PDB entry 5HUO | X-ray diffraction, 2.80 A resolution | chains A and E of the 3 polymer chains in the assembly

Chain A (and E):
Molecule: Nicotinate-nucleotide diphosphorylase (Carboxylating)
Source organism: Streptococcus pyogenes GA06023
Notes: EC 2.4.2.19; chain E of this document is another copy of the same molecule, construct and numbering; everything in this record applies to it too
UniProtKB: A0A0H3BVM1 (A0A0H3BVM1_STRPZ); aligned to UniProt positions 1-289 over residues 1-289 (the alignment contains insertions or deletions, so no single offset holds)
Chain sequence (314 residues; each row starts with the number of its first residue; numbers below 1 keep their minus sign (Met-24 is residue -24)):
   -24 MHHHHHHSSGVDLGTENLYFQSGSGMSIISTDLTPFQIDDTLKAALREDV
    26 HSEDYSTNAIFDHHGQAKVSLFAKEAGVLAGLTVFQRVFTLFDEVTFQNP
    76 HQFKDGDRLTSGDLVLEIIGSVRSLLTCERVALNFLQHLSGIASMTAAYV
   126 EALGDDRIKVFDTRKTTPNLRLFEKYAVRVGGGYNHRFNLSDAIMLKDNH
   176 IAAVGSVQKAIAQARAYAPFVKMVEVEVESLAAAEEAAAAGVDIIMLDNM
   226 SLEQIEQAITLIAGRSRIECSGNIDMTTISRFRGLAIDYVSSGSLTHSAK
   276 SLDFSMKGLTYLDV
Not modelled in the structure: -24 to 5, 289 (chain E: -24 to 5, 37, 289)
Construct notes: initiating methionine (-24); expression tag (-23 to 0)

Interface between chain A and chain E:
Pairs across the interface - 38 pairs, chain A then chain E:
  Thr6(A) with Tyr192(E)
  Phe136(A) with Pro194(E); Phe195(E), hydrophobic
  Arg154(A) with Tyr192(E), hydrogen bond (side chain-backbone)
  Tyr159(A) with Ala191(E); Pro194(E), hydrophobic
  Asn160(A) with Val196(E)
  His161(A) with Val196(E)
  Arg162(A) with Val196(E)
  Ser166(A) with Asp167(E)
  Asp167(A) with Ser166(E); Asp167(E); Lys197(E), salt bridge
  Tyr192(A) with Thr6(E); Arg154(E)
  Pro194(A) with Lys134(E); Phe136(E); Tyr159(E), hydrophobic
  Phe195(A) with Lys134(E); Phe136(E), hydrophobic; Met198(E); Ile219(E); Arg242(E); Asp263(E); Tyr264(E), hydrophobic
  Val196(A) with Asn160(E); His161(E); Met198(E)
  Lys197(A) with Asp167(E), salt bridge
  Met198(A) with Phe195(E); Val196(E); Lys197(E); Met198(E), hydrophobic; Asp218(E)
  Ile219(A) with Phe195(E)
  Arg242(A) with Phe195(E)
  Asp263(A) with Phe195(E)
  Tyr264(A) with Phe195(E), hydrophobic
Interface residues without a listed pair, chain A (22 interface residues in all): Lys134, Ala168, Ala191
Interface residues without a listed pair, chain E (23 interface residues in all): Arg162, Ala168

Overview:
22 residues of chain A and 23 residues of chain E are in contact, with 1 hydrogen bond and 2 salt bridges.
Polar pairs include Asp167(A)-Lys197(E) and Arg154(A)-Tyr192(E).
Both chains are Nicotinate-nucleotide diphosphorylase (Carboxylating) (Streptococcus pyogenes GA06023). Entry
5HUO (Crystal Structure of NadC Deletion Mutant in C2221 Space Group) was determined by X-ray diffraction,
deposited together with 5HUH, 5HUJ, 5HUL and 5HUP.
